6OEE - chains M and N of the 14 polymer chains in the assembly; structure by electron microscopy, 3.80 A resolution.

== Chain M (and N) ==
Protein: Type IV secretion system apparatus protein CagT
Organism: Helicobacter pylori
Notes: chain N of this document is another copy of the same molecule, construct and numbering; everything in this record applies to it too
Reference sequence: Q6VRP0 (Q6VRP0_HELPX); numbering as in UniProt (aligned over 1-280)
Amino-acid sequence (280 residues; each row starts with the number of its first residue):
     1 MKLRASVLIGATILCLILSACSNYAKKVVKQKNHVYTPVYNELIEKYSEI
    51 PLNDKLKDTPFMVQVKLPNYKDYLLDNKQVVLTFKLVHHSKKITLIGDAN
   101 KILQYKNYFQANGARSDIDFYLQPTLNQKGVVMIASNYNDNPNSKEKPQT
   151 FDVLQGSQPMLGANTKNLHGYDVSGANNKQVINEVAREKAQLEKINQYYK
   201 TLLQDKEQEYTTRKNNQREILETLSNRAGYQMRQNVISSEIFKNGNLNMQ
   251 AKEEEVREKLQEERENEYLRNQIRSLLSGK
Unresolved in the structure: 1-25, 269-280

== How chain M and chain N interact ==
Pairs across the interface (61):
  Asp54(M) - Pro38(N)
  Asp54(M) - Val39(N)
  Asp54(M) - Tyr40(N)  hydrogen bond (side chain-backbone)
  Lys55(M) - Pro38(N)
  Lys55(M) - Tyr40(N)
  Leu56(M) - Tyr40(N)  hydrophobic
  Thr59(M) - Tyr40(N)
  Phe61(M) - Leu43(N)  hydrophobic
  Leu86(M) - Leu43(N)  hydrophobic
  Phe151(M) - Lys46(N)
  Leu154(M) - Tyr47(N)
  Leu154(M) - Ser116(N)
  Gln155(M) - Lys46(N)
  Gln155(M) - Tyr47(N)  hydrogen bond (backbone-backbone)
  Gln155(M) - Glu49(N)
  Gly156(M) - Lys46(N)
  Ser157(M) - Glu45(N)  hydrogen bond (side chain-backbone)
  Pro159(M) - Ile44(N)  hydrophobic
  Asn164(M) - Glu45(N)  hydrogen bond
  Thr165(M) - Tyr47(N)
  Lys166(M) - Ser48(N)
  Leu168(M) - Ser48(N)
  Leu168(M) - Asn112(N)
  His169(M) - Ser48(N)
  His169(M) - Ile50(N)
  His169(M) - Gln110(N)
  His169(M) - Ala111(N)  hydrogen bond (backbone-backbone)
  His169(M) - Asn112(N)  hydrogen bond (side chain-backbone)
  His169(M) - Gly113(N)  hydrogen bond (side chain-backbone)
  Gly170(M) - Gln110(N)
  Gly170(M) - Ala111(N)
  Tyr171(M) - Ala111(N)  hydrophobic
  Asp172(M) - Tyr47(N)
  Asp172(M) - Gln110(N)
  Val173(M) - Asn107(N)
  Val173(M) - Gln110(N)
  Ala176(M) - Lys106(N)
  Ala176(M) - Leu122(N)
  Asn177(M) - Leu103(N)
  Gln180(M) - Ala99(N)  hydrogen bond (side chain-backbone)
  Gln180(M) - Ile102(N)
  Gln180(M) - Leu122(N)
  Gln180(M) - Pro124(N)
  Asn183(M) - Gln123(N)  hydrogen bond
  Asn183(M) - Pro124(N)
  Glu184(M) - Ala99(N)
  Glu184(M) - Pro124(N)
  Glu184(M) - Leu126(N)
  Glu188(M) - Leu126(N)
  Tyr210(M) - Gln250(N)  hydrogen bond
  Tyr210(M) - Glu254(N)
  Arg213(M) - Arg257(N)
  Lys214(M) - Arg257(N)
  Gln217(M) - Arg257(N)
  Gln217(M) - Glu258(N)  hydrogen bond
  Gln217(M) - Gln261(N)
  Leu221(M) - Gln261(N)
  Leu221(M) - Glu262(N)
  Leu221(M) - Glu265(N)
  Leu224(M) - Glu262(N)
  Ser225(M) - Asn266(N)
Interface residues without a listed pair, chain M (40 interface residues in all): Lys85, Ala163, Leu202, Glu209, Arg218, Ile220
Interface residues without a listed pair, chain N (37 interface residues in all): Thr37, Asn41, Thr125, Arg264

== Overview ==
40 residues of chain M face 37 of chain N across their interface, with 11 hydrogen bonds. Polar pairs include
Asp54(M)-Tyr40(N), Ser157(M)-Glu45(N) and Asn164(M)-Glu45(N).
Chain M and chain N are both Type IV secretion system apparatus protein CagT (Helicobacter pylori); the
structure, Structure of CagT from a cryo-EM reconstruction of a T4SS, was determined by electron microscopy
together with 6ODI, 6ODJ, 6OEF, 6OEG and 6OEH from the same study.
